3J1N - chains B and J of the 12 polymer chains in the assembly; structure by electron microscopy, 16.00 A resolution (very low resolution: no residue pairs are listed; an interface is given only as per-side residue counts).

[Chain B]
Molecule: DNA-directed RNA polymerase II subunit RPB2
Organism: Saccharomyces cerevisiae
Notes: EC 2.7.7.6
Reference sequence: P08518 (RPB2_YEAST); residues 1-1224 here = UniProt positions 1-1224
Amino-acid sequence (1224 residues; row label = number of the first residue in the row):
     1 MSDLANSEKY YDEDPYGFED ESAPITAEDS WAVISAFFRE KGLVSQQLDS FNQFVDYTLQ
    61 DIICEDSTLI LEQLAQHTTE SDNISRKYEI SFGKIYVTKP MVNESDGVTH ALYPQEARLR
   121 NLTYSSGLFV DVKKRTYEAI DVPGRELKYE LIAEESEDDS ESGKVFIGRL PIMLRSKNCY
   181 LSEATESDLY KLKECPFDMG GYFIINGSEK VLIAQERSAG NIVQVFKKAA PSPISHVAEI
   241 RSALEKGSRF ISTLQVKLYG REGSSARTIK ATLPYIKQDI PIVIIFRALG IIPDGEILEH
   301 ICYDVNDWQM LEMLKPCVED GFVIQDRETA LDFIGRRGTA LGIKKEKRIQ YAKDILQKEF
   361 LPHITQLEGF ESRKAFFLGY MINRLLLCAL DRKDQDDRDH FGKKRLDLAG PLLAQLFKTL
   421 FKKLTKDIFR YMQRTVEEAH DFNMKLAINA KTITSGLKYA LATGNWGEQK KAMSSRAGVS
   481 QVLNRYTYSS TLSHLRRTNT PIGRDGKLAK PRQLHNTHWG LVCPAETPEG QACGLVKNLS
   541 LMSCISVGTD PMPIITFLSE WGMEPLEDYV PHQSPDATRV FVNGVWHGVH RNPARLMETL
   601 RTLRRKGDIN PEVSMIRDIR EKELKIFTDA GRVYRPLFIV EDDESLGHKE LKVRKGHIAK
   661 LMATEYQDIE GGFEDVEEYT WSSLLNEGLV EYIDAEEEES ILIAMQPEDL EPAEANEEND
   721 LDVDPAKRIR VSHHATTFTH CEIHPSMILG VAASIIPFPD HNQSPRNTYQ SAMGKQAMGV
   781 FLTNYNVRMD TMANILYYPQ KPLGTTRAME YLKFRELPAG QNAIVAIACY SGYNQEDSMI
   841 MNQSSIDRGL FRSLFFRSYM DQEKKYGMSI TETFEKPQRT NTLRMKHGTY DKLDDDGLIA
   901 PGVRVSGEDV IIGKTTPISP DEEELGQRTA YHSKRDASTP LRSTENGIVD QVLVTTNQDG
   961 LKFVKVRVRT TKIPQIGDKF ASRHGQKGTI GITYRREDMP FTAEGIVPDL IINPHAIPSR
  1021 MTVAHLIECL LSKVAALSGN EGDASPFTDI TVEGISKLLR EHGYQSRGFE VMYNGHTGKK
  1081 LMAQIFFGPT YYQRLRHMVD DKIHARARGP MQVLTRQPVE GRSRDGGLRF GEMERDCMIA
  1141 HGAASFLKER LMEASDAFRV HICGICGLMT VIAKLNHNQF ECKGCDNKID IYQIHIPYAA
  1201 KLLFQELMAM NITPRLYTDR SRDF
Not modelled in the structure: 1-19, 71-89, 135-163, 218, 336-344, 405, 438-445, 468-476, 503-508, 669-677, 716-721, 920-932, 1150

[Chain J]
Molecule: DNA-directed RNA polymerase II subunit RPABC5
Organism: Saccharomyces cerevisiae
Reference sequence: P22139 (RPAB5_YEAST); numbering as in UniProt (aligned over 1-70)
Amino-acid sequence (70 residues; row label = number of the first residue in the row):
     1 MIVPVRCFSC GKVVGDKWES YLNLLQEDEL DEGTALSRLG LKRYCCRRMI LTHVDLIEKF
    61 LRYNPLEKRD
Not modelled in the structure: 66-70
Curated features (UniProtKB/Swiss-Prot):
  - binding site (Zn(2+)): Cys7, Cys10, Cys45, Cys46
  - cross-link: Lys59 (Glycyl lysine isopeptide (Lys-Gly) (interchain with G-Cter in ubiquitin))

[How chain B and chain J interact]
At this resolution (16 A) residue pairs are not listed: 13 residues of chain B and 12 of chain J lie at the interface.

[Overview]
Chain B and chain J form an interface of 13 and 12 residues respectively. UniProt lists 4 Zn2+-binding
residues on chain J.
Here chain B is DNA-directed RNA polymerase II subunit RPB2 and chain J is DNA-directed RNA polymerase II
subunit RPABC5, both from Saccharomyces cerevisiae. Entry 3J1N (Cryo-EM map of a yeast minimal preinitiation
complex interacting with the Mediator Head module) was determined by electron microscopy together with 3J1O
from the same study.
